PDB entry 6Q28 | X-ray diffraction, 2.20 A resolution | chains A and B

== Chain A (and B) ==
Molecule: N-acetylmannosamine kinase
Source organism: Staphylococcus aureus
Notes: EC 2.7.1.2, 2.7.1.85; chain B of this document is another copy of the same molecule, construct and numbering; everything in this record applies to it too
UniProtKB: A0A266CX40 (A0A266CX40_STAAU); residue numbers follow UniProt; this construct covers 1-286
Chain sequence (286 residues; each row starts with the number of its first residue):
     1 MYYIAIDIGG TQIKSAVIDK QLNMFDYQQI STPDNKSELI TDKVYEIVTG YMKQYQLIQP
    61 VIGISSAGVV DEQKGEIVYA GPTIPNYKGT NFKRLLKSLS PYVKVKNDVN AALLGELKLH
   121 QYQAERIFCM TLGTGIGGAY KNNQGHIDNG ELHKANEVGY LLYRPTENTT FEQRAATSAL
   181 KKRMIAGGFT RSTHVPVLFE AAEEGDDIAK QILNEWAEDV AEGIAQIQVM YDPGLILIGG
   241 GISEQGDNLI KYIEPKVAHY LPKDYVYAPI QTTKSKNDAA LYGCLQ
Residues lining bound ligands: N-acetylglucosamine (NAG; 2-acetamido-2-deoxy-beta-D-glucopyranose): Ala-67, Gly-68, Val-69, Tyr-79, Ala-80, Gly-81, Asn-107, Asp-108, Val-109, Thr-131, Gly-135, Ile-136, Gly-137, Glu-157, Tyr-160, Glu-172
Reported in the primary citation:
  - binding site for N-acetylglucosamine: Gly-81, Asp-108, Glu-157, Glu-172
  - conformationally variable residues: Tyr-160
  - mutagenesis - Y160F: increased catalytic activity on N-acetylglucosamine
  - mutagenesis - Y160F: increased catalytic activity on GlcNAc
  - mutagenesis - Y160A: increased catalytic activity
  - catalytic residues: Asp-7, Thr-11, Asp-108, Thr-134 (proposed by the authors, not directly observed)
  - specificity-determining residues: Tyr-160
  - mutagenesis - R164A: abolished expression
  - mutagenesis - R164K (Tm change 4.1 degC): decreased stability
  - mutagenesis - R164K: decreased catalytic activity
  - mutagenesis - Y160A, Y160F: decreased catalytic activity on N-acetylmannosamine

== Interface between chain A and chain B ==
Pairs across the interface (23):
  Tyr-2(A) / Thr-193(B)  hydrogen bond
  Asn-23(A) / His-194(B)
  Asn-23(A) / Val-197(B)
  Met-24(A) / His-194(B)  hydrogen bond (backbone-side chain)
  Phe-25(A) / Thr-193(B)
  Phe-25(A) / His-194(B)
  Asp-26(A) / Ser-31(B)
  Tyr-27(A) / Gln-12(B)
  Tyr-27(A) / Gln-29(B)  hydrogen bond (backbone-side chain)
  Gln-28(A) / Gln-29(B)
  Gln-28(A) / Ile-30(B)
  Gln-28(A) / Ser-31(B)  hydrogen bond (side chain-backbone)
  Gln-29(A) / Tyr-27(B)  hydrogen bond (side chain-backbone)
  Gln-29(A) / Gln-28(B)
  Gln-29(A) / Gln-29(B)  hydrogen bond (backbone-backbone)
  Ile-30(A) / Gln-28(B)
  Ile-30(A) / Ile-30(B)  hydrophobic
  Ser-31(A) / Gln-28(B)  hydrogen bond (backbone-side chain)
  Thr-193(A) / Tyr-2(B)
  His-194(A) / Tyr-2(B)  hydrogen bond
  His-194(A) / Phe-25(B)
  His-194(A) / Tyr-55(B)
  Val-197(A) / Asn-23(B)
Also at the interface, not in a pair above, chain A (16 interface residues in all): Lys-43, Lys-53, Gln-54
Also at the interface, not in a pair above, chain B (17 interface residues in all): Asp-34, Lys-43, Glu-46, Glu-200

== Overview ==
Chain A and chain B form an interface of 16 and 17 residues respectively; the contacts include 8 hydrogen
bonds. Among the polar pairs are Tyr-2(A)/Thr-193(B), Met-24(A)/His-194(B) and Tyr-27(A)/Gln-29(B). From the
paper: catalytic residues Asp-7(A), Thr-11(A) and Asp-108(A) among others; Y160A and Y160F of chain A reduce
catalytic activity on N-acetylmannosamine; 4 substitutions were tested in all.
Chain A and chain B are both N-acetylmannosamine kinase (Staphylococcus aureus); the structure, Metal ROK
rebel: Characterisation of N-acetylmannosamine kinase from the pathogen Staphylococcus aureus, was determined
by X-ray diffraction together with 6Q27 from the same study.
